1R5W - chains B and E of the 6 polymer chains in the assembly; structure by X-ray diffraction, 2.90 A resolution.

# Chain B
Protein: MHC H2-IE-beta
Organism: Mus musculus
UniProt: Q31164 (Q31164_MOUSE); residues 32-215 here correspond to UniProt positions 5-188 (UniProt number = residue number - 27)
Chain sequence (185 residues; numbered 31 to 215; the number before each row is that of its first residue):
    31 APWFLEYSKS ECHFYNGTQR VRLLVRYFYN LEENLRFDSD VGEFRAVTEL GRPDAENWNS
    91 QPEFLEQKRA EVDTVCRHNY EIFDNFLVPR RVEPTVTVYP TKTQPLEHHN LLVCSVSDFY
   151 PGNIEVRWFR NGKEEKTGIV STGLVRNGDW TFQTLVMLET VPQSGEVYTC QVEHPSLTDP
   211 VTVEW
Sequence notes: cloning artifact (31); engineered mutation S38 (Cys11 in Q31164)
Cystine bridges: C42-C106, C144-C200

# Chain E
Protein: artificial peptide
Chain sequence (13 residues; each row starts with the number of its first residue):
     2 ADLIAYFKAA TKF

# How chain B and chain E interact
Pairs across the interface (24; chain B residue first):
  E36(B) with K13(E), salt bridge
  S40(B) with F8(E)
  C42(B) with F8(E), hydrophobic
  L53(B) with F8(E), hydrophobic
  Y57(B) with K13(E)
  D84(B) with K13(E), salt bridge
  N87(B) with F14(E)
  W88(B) with A11(E), hydrophobic; T12(E), hydrogen bond (side chain-backbone); K13(E)
  F94(B) with A11(E), hydrophobic
  T104(B) with A6(E)
  V105(B) with A6(E); Y7(E); F8(E), hydrophobic
  H108(B) with L4(E); A6(E)
  N109(B) with L4(E); I5(E); A6(E), hydrogen bond (side chain-backbone)
  I112(B) with D3(E); L4(E); I5(E), hydrophobic
  F113(B) with I5(E), hydrophobic
Also at the interface, not in a pair above, chain B (19 interface residues in all): V55, Q97, E101, C106
Also at the interface, not in a pair above, chain E (11 interface residues in all): K9

# Summary
Chain B and chain E form an interface of 19 and 11 residues respectively; the contacts include 2 hydrogen
bonds and 2 salt bridges. Polar pairs include E36(B)-K13(E), D84(B)-K13(E) and W88(B)-T12(E).
Here chain B is MHC H2-IE-beta (Mus musculus) and chain E is artificial peptide. Entry 1R5W (Evidence that
structural rearrangements and/or flexibility during TCR binding can contribute to T-cell activation) was
determined by X-ray diffraction (same publication as 1R5V).
